4A6E - chain A; structure by X-ray diffraction, 2.70 A resolution.

[Chain A]
Name: Hydroxyindole O-methyltransferase
Source organism: Homo sapiens
Notes: EC 2.1.1.4
UniProtKB: P46597 (HIOM_HUMAN); numbering as in UniProt (aligned over 1-346)
Amino-acid sequence (353 residues; numbered 1 to 353; the number before each row is that of its first residue):
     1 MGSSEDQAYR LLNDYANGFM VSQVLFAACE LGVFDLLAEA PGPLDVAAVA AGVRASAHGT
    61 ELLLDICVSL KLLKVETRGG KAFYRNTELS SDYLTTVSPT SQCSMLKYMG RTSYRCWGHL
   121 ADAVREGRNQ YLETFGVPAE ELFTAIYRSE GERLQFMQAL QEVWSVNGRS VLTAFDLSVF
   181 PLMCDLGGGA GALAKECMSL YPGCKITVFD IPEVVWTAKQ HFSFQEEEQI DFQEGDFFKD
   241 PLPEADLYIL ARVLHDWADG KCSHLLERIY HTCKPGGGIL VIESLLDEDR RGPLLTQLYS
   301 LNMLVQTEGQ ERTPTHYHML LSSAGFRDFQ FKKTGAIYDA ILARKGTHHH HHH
Disordered / not traced: 225-226, 348-353
Construct notes: expression tag (347-353)
Metal / ion sites: Zn2+: Glu-267, His-271
Ligand contacts:
  - N-acetyl serotonin (ASE): Met-20, Met-105, Tyr-108, Phe-156, Leu-160, Arg-252, His-255, Asp-256, Tyr-299, Asn-302, Met-303, Gln-306, Thr-307, Tyr-338
  - S-adenosylmethionine (SAM): Phe-143, Tyr-147, Phe-156, Leu-160, Trp-164, Gly-187, Gly-188, Gly-189, Phe-209, Asp-210, Ile-211, Val-214, Gly-235, Asp-236, Phe-237, Phe-238, Ala-251, Arg-252, Val-253, His-255, Asp-256, Trp-257
Curated features (UniProtKB/Swiss-Prot):
  - active site: His-255 (Proton donor/acceptor)
  - binding site (S-adenosyl-L-methionine): Tyr-147, Trp-164, Asp-210, Gly-235 to Phe-237, Arg-252
  - binding site (substrate): Asp-256, Asn-302, Gln-306

[In short]
Ligands of chain A: S-adenosylmethionine and N-acetyl serotonin. Glu-267 and His-271 coordinate Zn2+. UniProt
lists active-site residue His-255, 7 S-adenosyl-L-methionine-binding residues and 3 substrate-binding
residues.
Chain A is Hydroxyindole O-methyltransferase (Homo sapiens); the structure, Crystal structure of human
N-acetylserotonin methyltransferase (ASMT) in complex with SAM and N-acetylserotonin, was determined by X-ray
diffraction (same publication as 4A6D).
